4ZCP - chain A; structure by X-ray diffraction, 1.98 A resolution.

# Chain A
Name: Cholinephosphate cytidylyltransferase
Source organism: Plasmodium falciparum
Notes: EC 2.7.7.15
UniProt: Q8IEE9 (Q8IEE9_PLAF7); numbering as in UniProt; present here: 581-712, 731-775
Amino-acid sequence (180 residues; each row starts with the number of its first residue; note: 18 numbers in that range are skipped by the numbering (no residue carries them; nothing is unmodelled there)):
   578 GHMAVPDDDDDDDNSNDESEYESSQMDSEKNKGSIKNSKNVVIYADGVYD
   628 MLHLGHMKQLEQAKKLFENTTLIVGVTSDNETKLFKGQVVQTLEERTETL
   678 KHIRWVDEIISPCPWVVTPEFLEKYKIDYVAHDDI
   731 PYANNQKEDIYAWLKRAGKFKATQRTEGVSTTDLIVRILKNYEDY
Not modelled in the structure: 578-615, 731-738, 771-775
Differences from the reference sequence: expression tag (578-580)
Small-molecule neighbours: cytidine-5'-monophosphate (C5P): Asp623, Gly624, Val625, Tyr626, Asp627, His630, Gly632, His633, Gln636, His709, Asp710, Thr753, Gln754, Arg755, Thr756
From the paper describing this entry:
  - binding site for cytidine-5'-monophosphate: Arg755
  - conformationally variable residues (order/disorder transition, side-chain flip): Tyr626, Gln636, Lys663, Arg755
  - mutagenesis - K663A: abolished catalytic activity
  - mutagenesis - K663A, T761A, T762A: decreased binding to CTP
  - catalytic residues: Lys663, Thr761, Thr762
  - mutagenesis - Y626F/Q636A: decreased catalytic activity on CTP
  - mutagenesis - T761A, T762A: abolished catalytic activity on CTP

# Summary
Ligands of chain A: cytidine-5'-monophosphate. From the paper: catalytic residues Lys663, Thr761 and Thr762;
K663A, T761A and T762A reduce binding to CTP.
Chain A is Cholinephosphate cytidylyltransferase (Plasmodium falciparum); the structure, Crystal structure of
the C-terminal catalytic domain of Plasmodium falciparum CTP:phosphocholine cytidylyltransferase in complex
with CMP, was determined by X-ray diffraction together with 4ZCQ, 4ZCR, 4ZCT and 4ZCS from the same study.
